Entry 3H1E (X-ray diffraction, 2.40 A resolution); this record covers chain A.

== Chain A ==
Name: Chemotaxis protein cheY homolog
Source organism: Helicobacter pylori
UniProt: P71403 (CHEY_HELPY); residue numbers follow UniProt; this construct covers 1-124
Sequence (129 residues; numbered -4 to 124; the number before each row is that of its first residue; numbers below 1 keep their minus sign (Gly-4 is residue -4)):
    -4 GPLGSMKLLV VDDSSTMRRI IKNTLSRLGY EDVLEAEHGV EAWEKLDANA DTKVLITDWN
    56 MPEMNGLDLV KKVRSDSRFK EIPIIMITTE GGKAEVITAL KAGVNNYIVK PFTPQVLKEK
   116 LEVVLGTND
Unresolved in the structure: -4 to 0, 124
Construct notes: expression tag (-4 to 0)
Bound ions: beryllium trifluoride ion near Asp53 (its only coordinating residue here)
Ligand contacts:
  - Mg2+ (MG), molecule 1: Asp7, Asp8, Asp53, Asn55, Met56
  - Mg2+ (MG), molecule 2: Met12, Thr84, Lys105, Pro106
Curated features (UniProtKB/Swiss-Prot):
  - binding site (Mg(2+)): Asp7, Asp8, Asp53, Asn55
  - modified residue: Asp53 (4-aspartylphosphate)
  - natural variant: Thr122 (T122A: In strain: NCTC 11637 and NCTC 11638)
What the authors report for this chain:
  - mutagenesis - D53A: abolished binding to beryllium trifluoride ion
  - mutagenesis - D53A: unchanged binding to acetyl phosphate
  - mutagenesis - D53A: abolished binding to HpFliMNM
  - mutagenesis - D53A: abolished signaling in response to cheZ-null mutant
  - binding site for beryllium trifluoride ion: Asp53, Thr84
  - post-translational modification sites: Asp53 (citing earlier work)
  - contacts within the chain: Asn55-Glu85 (hydrogen bond), Leu23-Asn123 (hydrogen bond), Gly24-Asn123 (hydrogen bond)
  - conformationally variable residues (helix shift, side-chain flip): Asn55, Lys115, Gly121
  - Mg2+ coordination through a water molecule: Asp7

== Summary ==
Ligands of chain A: Mg2+. UniProt lists 4 Mg2+-binding residues. The paper reports a binding site for
beryllium trifluoride ion at Asp53 and Thr84; D53A abolishes binding to beryllium trifluoride ion.
Chain A is Chemotaxis protein cheY homolog (Helicobacter pylori); the structure, Crystal structure of Mg(2+)
and BeH(3)(-)-bound CheY of Helicobacter pylori, was determined by X-ray diffraction (same publication as
3GWG, 3H1F and 3H1G).
